PDB entry 6E3D | X-ray diffraction, 1.27 A resolution | chains A and B

== Chain A ==
Molecule: Periplasmic dipeptide-binding lipoprotein DPPA
Source organism: Mycobacterium tuberculosis
UniProt: A0A045KE34 (A0A045KE34_MYCTX); residues 32-541 here = UniProt positions 32-541
Sequence (510 residues; each row starts with the number of its first residue):
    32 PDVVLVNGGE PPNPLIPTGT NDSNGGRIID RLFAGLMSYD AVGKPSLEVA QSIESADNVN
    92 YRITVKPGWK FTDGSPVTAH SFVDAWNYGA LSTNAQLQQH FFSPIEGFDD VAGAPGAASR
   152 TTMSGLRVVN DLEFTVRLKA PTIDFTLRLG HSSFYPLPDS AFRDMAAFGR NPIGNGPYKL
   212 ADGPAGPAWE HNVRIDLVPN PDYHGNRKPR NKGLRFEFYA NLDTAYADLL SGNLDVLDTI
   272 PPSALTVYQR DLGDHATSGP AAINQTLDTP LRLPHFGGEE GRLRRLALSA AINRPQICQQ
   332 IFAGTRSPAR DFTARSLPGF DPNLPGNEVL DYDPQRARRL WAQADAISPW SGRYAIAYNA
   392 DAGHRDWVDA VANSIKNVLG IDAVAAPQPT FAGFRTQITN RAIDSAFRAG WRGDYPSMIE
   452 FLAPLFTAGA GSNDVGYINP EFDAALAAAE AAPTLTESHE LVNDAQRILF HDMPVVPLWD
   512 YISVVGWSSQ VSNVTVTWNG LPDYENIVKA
Construct notes: conflict Ala-148 (Asp in A0A045KE34), Ala-149 (Lys in A0A045KE34)
From the paper describing this entry:
  - mutagenesis - R179A: abolished binding to heme
  - mutagenesis - R179A: abolished growth in response to heme
  - mutagenesis - H131A: decreased expression
  - binding site for tetra-peptide picked up from the expression host (chain B): Trp-442, Asp-445
  - mutagenesis - W442A: decreased binding to heme
  - mutagenesis - D445A: abolished expression

== Chain B ==
Molecule: tetra-peptide picked up from the expression host
Source organism: Mycobacterium tuberculosis
Sequence (4 residues; each row starts with the number of its first residue):
     3 SSVT

== How chain A and chain B interact ==
Contacting residue pairs (26):
  Asn-52(A) with Ser-3(B); Ser-4(B), hydrogen bond (backbone-backbone)
  Asp-53(A) with Ser-3(B); Ser-4(B)
  Ser-54(A) with Ser-3(B), hydrogen bond; Ser-4(B), hydrogen bond (backbone-backbone); Val-5(B)
  Asn-55(A) with Thr-6(B)
  Asn-295(A) with Val-5(B)
  Asn-390(A) with Thr-6(B)
  Ala-393(A) with Thr-6(B)
  His-395(A) with Thr-6(B)
  Phe-422(A) with Ser-4(B); Val-5(B); Thr-6(B)
  Arg-426(A) with Ser-4(B)
  Arg-439(A) with Val-5(B), hydrogen bond (side chain-backbone); Thr-6(B), hydrogen bond
  Gly-441(A) with Ser-4(B); Val-5(B), hydrogen bond (backbone-backbone)
  Trp-442(A) with Ser-3(B); Ser-4(B); Val-5(B)
  Arg-443(A) with Ser-3(B), hydrogen bond (backbone-backbone); Val-5(B)
  Asp-445(A) with Ser-3(B), hydrogen bond (side chain-backbone)
Other interface residues (no listed pair), chain A (18 interface residues in all): Ile-294, Gln-296, Ser-463

== In short ==
The interface between chain A and chain B involves 18 residues on one side and 4 on the other; the contacts
include 8 hydrogen bonds. Among the polar pairs are Ser-54(A)/Ser-3(B), Arg-439(A)/Val-5(B) and
Arg-439(A)/Thr-6(B). From the paper: a binding site for tetra-peptide picked up from the expression host
(chain B) at Trp-442(A) and Asp-445(A); R179A of chain A abolishes binding to heme; 4 substitutions were
tested in all.
Here chain A is Periplasmic dipeptide-binding lipoprotein DPPA and chain B is tetra-peptide picked up from the
expression host, both from Mycobacterium tuberculosis. Entry 6E3D (Atomic structure of Mycobacterium
tuberculosis DppA) was determined by X-ray diffraction (same publication as 6E4D).
